PDB entry 3PWU | X-ray diffraction, 1.90 A resolution | chains A and B of the 3 polymer chains in the assembly

Chain A:
Protein: MHC class I antigen
Organism: Bos taurus
Notes: fragment: residues in UNP 26-299
UniProt: Q95477 (Q95477_BOVIN); residues 1-274 here correspond to UniProt positions 26-299 (UniProt number = residue number + 25)
Amino-acid sequence (274 residues; numbered 1 to 274; the number before each row is that of its first residue):
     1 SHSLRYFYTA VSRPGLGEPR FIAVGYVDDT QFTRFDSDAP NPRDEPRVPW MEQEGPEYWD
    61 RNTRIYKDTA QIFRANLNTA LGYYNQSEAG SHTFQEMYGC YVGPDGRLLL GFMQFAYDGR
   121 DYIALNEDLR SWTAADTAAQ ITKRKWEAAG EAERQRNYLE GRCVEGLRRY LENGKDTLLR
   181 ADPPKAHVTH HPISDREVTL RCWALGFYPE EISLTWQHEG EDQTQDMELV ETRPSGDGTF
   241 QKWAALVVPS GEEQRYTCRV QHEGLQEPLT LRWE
Disulfides: Cys-100/Cys-163, Cys-202/Cys-258
What the authors report for this chain:
  - binding site for IPA from Hemagglutinin glycoprotein: Tyr-8

Chain B:
Protein: Beta-2-microglobulin
Organism: Mus musculus
Notes: fragment: murine beta2m
UniProt: P01887 (B2MG_MOUSE); residues 1-99 here correspond to UniProt positions 21-119 (UniProt number = residue number + 20)
Amino-acid sequence (99 residues; each row starts with the number of its first residue):
     1 IQKTPQIQVY SRHPPENGKP NILNCYVTQF HPPHIEIQML KNGKKIPKVE MSDMSFSKDW
    61 SFYILAHTEF TPTETDTYAC RVKHDSMAEP KTVYWDRDM
Disulfides: Cys-25/Cys-80

Chain A / chain B interface:
Pairs across the interface (51; chain A residue first):
  Phe-7(A) with Phe-56(B), hydrophobic
  Tyr-8(A) with Phe-56(B)
  Thr-9(A) with Phe-56(B); Phe-62(B)
  Val-11(A) with Pro-33(B), hydrophobic
  Tyr-26(A) with Ser-55(B); Tyr-63(B), hydrogen bond
  Gln-31(A) with Asp-53(B), hydrogen bond
  Arg-34(A) with Asp-53(B), salt bridge; Met-54(B)
  Arg-47(A) with Asp-53(B), salt bridge
  Thr-93(A) with His-31(B), hydrogen bond; Pro-33(B)
  Gln-95(A) with Phe-56(B); Trp-60(B), hydrogen bond (side chain-backbone); Phe-62(B)
  Glu-96(A) with Phe-56(B)
  Met-97(A) with Phe-56(B), hydrophobic; Lys-58(B); Trp-60(B), hydrophobic
  Tyr-101(A) with Lys-58(B), hydrogen bond
  Gln-114(A) with Trp-60(B)
  Phe-115(A) with Trp-60(B)
  Ala-116(A) with Trp-60(B)
  Asp-118(A) with His-31(B)
  Gly-119(A) with His-31(B), hydrogen bond (backbone-side chain); Trp-60(B)
  Asp-121(A) with Trp-60(B), hydrogen bond
  His-191(A) with Asp-98(B), salt bridge
  Arg-201(A) with Asp-98(B), hydrogen bond (side chain-backbone)
  Trp-203(A) with Asp-98(B); Met-99(B)
  Leu-205(A) with Arg-12(B); Pro-14(B)
  Val-230(A) with Gln-8(B)
  Glu-231(A) with Gln-8(B), hydrogen bond (backbone-side chain)
  Arg-233(A) with Gln-8(B), hydrogen bond; Tyr-10(B); Met-99(B), hydrogen bond (side chain-backbone)
  Pro-234(A) with Tyr-10(B), hydrogen bond (backbone-side chain); Asn-24(B); Tyr-26(B)
  Ser-235(A) with Arg-12(B), hydrogen bond (backbone-side chain); Asn-24(B), hydrogen bond (backbone-side chain)
  Gly-236(A) with Arg-12(B), hydrogen bond (backbone-side chain); Leu-65(B)
  Asp-237(A) with Arg-12(B)
  Gln-241(A) with Tyr-10(B); Ser-11(B); Arg-12(B)
  Trp-243(A) with Met-99(B), hydrogen bond (side chain-backbone)
Other interface residues (no listed pair), chain A (35 interface residues in all): Arg-120, His-187, Glu-228
Other interface residues (no listed pair), chain B (23 interface residues in all): Ile-1, His-13, Ser-57
Interface features reported in the paper:
  - interface residues, chain B: His-31(B), Ser-52(B)

In short:
The interface between chain A and chain B involves 35 residues on one side and 23 on the other, with 16
hydrogen bonds and 3 salt bridges. Polar pairs include Arg-34(A)/Asp-53(B), Arg-47(A)/Asp-53(B) and
His-191(A)/Asp-98(B). From the paper: a binding site for IPA from Hemagglutinin glycoprotein at Tyr-8(A);
interface residues His-31(B) and Ser-52(B).
Here chain A is MHC class I antigen (Bos taurus) and chain B is Beta-2-microglobulin (Mus musculus). Entry
3PWU (An immmunodominant CTL epitope from rinderpest virus presented by cattle MHC class I molecule
N*01801(BoLA-A11)) was determined by X-ray diffraction (same publication as 3PWV).
